Entry 8KFW (X-ray diffraction, 2.30 A resolution); this record covers chains A and B of the 5 polymer chains in the assembly.

== Chain A (and B) ==
Name: Holliday junction resolvase MOC1, chloroplastic
From: Zea mays
Notes: chain B of this document is another copy of the same molecule, construct and numbering; everything in this record applies to it too
UniProt: B4FCI7 (B4FCI7_MAIZE); residue numbers follow UniProt; this construct covers 109-271
Sequence (163 residues; row label = number of the first residue in the row):
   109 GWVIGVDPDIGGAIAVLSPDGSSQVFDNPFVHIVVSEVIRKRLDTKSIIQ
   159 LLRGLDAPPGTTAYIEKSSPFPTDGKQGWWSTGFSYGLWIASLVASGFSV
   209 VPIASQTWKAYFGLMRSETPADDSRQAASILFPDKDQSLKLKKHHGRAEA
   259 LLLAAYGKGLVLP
Sequence notes: engineered mutation A229 (Lys in B4FCI7)
Metal / ion sites: Mn2+ site 1: D115, D117, E257 (shared with 1 residue of chain E); Mn2+ site 2: D115, E174 (shared with 1 residue of chain E); Mn2+ site 3 near H253 (its only coordinating residue here)
From the paper describing this entry:
  - Mn2+ coordination: H253
  - catalytic residues: H253
  - mutagenesis - D115N, H253A, H253D: decreased catalytic activity
  - mutagenesis - H253K: abolished catalytic activity on HJ

== Interface between chain A and chain B ==
Residue-residue contacts - 45 pairs, chain A then chain B:
  T153(A) - I198(B)
  T153(A) - A199(B)
  K154(A) - V202(B)
  I157(A) - A199(B)
  I157(A) - V202(B)  hydrophobic
  I157(A) - A203(B)
  R161(A) - A203(B)  hydrogen bond (side chain-backbone)
  S176(A) - W188(B)  hydrogen bond
  P180(A) - K184(B)  hydrogen bond (backbone-side chain)
  K184(A) - P180(B)  hydrogen bond (side chain-backbone)
  K184(A) - W187(B)
  W187(A) - K184(B)
  W187(A) - W188(B)
  W188(A) - S176(B)  hydrogen bond
  W188(A) - W187(B)
  W188(A) - T190(B)
  W188(A) - G191(B)
  T190(A) - W188(B)
  G191(A) - W188(B)
  G191(A) - G191(B)
  G191(A) - F192(B)
  F192(A) - G191(B)
  F192(A) - F192(B)
  F192(A) - Y194(B)  hydrophobic
  F192(A) - G195(B)
  Y194(A) - F192(B)  hydrophobic
  G195(A) - F192(B)
  G195(A) - G195(B)
  G195(A) - L196(B)
  L196(A) - G195(B)
  L196(A) - L196(B)
  L196(A) - A199(B)
  I198(A) - T153(B)
  I198(A) - L196(B)  hydrophobic
  A199(A) - T153(B)
  A199(A) - I157(B)
  A199(A) - L196(B)
  A199(A) - A199(B)  hydrophobic
  A199(A) - S200(B)
  S200(A) - A199(B)
  V202(A) - K154(B)
  V202(A) - I157(B)  hydrophobic
  A203(A) - I157(B)
  A203(A) - R161(B)  hydrogen bond (backbone-side chain)
  A203(A) - A203(B)  hydrophobic
Interface residues without a listed pair, chain A (22 interface residues in all): P178, Q185
Interface residues without a listed pair, chain B (22 interface residues in all): P178, Q185

== Overview ==
The chain A/chain B interface involves 22 residues from each chain; the contacts include 6 hydrogen bonds.
Polar contacts include R161(A)-A203(B), S176(A)-W188(B) and P180(A)-K184(B). The Mn2+ site 1 is built by
D115(A), D117(A) and E257(A). The paper reports the catalytic residue H253(A); D115N, H253A and H253D of chain
A reduce catalytic activity.
Both chains are Holliday junction resolvase MOC1, chloroplastic (Zea mays). Entry 8KFW (Crystal structure of
ZmMOC1 K229A in complex with a nicked Holliday junction soaked in Mn2+ for ...) was determined by X-ray
diffraction (same publication as 8KFR, 8KFS, 8KFT, 8KFU and 8KFV).
